PDB entry 2YPU | X-ray diffraction, 2.80 A resolution | chain A

Chain A:
Molecule: Insulin-degrading enzyme
Source organism: Homo sapiens
Notes: EC 3.4.24.56
Reference sequence: P14735 (IDE_HUMAN); residues 42-1019 here = UniProt positions 42-1019
Chain sequence (990 residues; each row starts with the number of its first residue):
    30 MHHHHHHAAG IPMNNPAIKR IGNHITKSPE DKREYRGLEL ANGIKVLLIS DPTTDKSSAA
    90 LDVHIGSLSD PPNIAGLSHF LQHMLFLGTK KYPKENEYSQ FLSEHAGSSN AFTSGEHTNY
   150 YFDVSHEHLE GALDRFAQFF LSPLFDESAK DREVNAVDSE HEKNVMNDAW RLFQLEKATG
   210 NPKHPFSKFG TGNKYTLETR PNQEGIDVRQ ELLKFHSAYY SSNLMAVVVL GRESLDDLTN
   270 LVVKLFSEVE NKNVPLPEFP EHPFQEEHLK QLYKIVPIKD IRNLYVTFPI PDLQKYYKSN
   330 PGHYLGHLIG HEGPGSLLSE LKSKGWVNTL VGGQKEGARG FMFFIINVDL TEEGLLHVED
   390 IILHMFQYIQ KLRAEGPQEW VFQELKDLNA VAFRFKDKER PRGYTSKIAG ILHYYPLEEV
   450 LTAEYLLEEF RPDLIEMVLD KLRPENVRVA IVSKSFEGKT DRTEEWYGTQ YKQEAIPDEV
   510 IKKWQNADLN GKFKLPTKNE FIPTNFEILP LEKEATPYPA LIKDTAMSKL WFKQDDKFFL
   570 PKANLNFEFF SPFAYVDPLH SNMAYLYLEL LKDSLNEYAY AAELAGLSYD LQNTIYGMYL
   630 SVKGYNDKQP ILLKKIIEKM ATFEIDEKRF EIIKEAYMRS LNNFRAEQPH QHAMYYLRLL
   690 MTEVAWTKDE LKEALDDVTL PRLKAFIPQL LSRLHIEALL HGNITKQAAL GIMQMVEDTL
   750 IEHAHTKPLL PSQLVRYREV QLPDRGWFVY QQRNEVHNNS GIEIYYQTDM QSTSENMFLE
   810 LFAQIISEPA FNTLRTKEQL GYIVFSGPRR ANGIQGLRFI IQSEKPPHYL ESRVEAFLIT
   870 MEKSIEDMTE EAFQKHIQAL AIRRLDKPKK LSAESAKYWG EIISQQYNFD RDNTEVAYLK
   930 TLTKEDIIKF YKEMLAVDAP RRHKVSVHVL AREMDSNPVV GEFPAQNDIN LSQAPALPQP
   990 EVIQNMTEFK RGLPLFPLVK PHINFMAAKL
Disordered / not traced: 30-42, 965-977, 1012-1019
Sequence notes: expression tag (30-41); engineered mutation Leu-110 (Cys in P14735), Gln-111 (Glu in P14735), Ser-171 (Cys in P14735), Ala-178 (Cys in P14735), Val-257 (Cys in P14735), Leu-414 (Cys in P14735), Asn-573 (Cys in P14735), Ser-590 (Cys in P14735), Ser-789 (Cys in P14735), Ala-812 (Cys in P14735), Ala-819 (Cys in P14735), Ser-904 (Cys in P14735), Asn-966 (Cys in P14735), Ala-974 (Cys in P14735)
Swiss-Prot annotation at these positions:
  - motif: Glu-853 to Tyr-858 (SlyX motif)
  - binding site (Zn(2+)): His-108, His-112, Glu-189
  - binding site (substrate): His-336 to Gly-342, Leu-359 to Gln-363
  - binding site (ATP): Arg-429, Asp-895 to Ser-901
  - modified residue (N6-succinyllysine): Lys-192, Lys-697
  - mutagenesis: Ser-132 (S132C: Increases catalytic rate towards INS and amyloid; when associated with C-817), Asn-184 (N184C: Increases catalytic rate towards INS and amyloid; when associated with C-828), Pro-286 (P286G: Reduced enzyme activity), Gly-366 to Gly-369 (Reduced enzyme activity), Asp-426 (D426C: Increases catalytic rate towards INS and amyloid; when associated with C-899), Tyr-496 (Y496A: Strongly reduced enzyme activity), Phe-530 (F530A: Strongly increased enzyme activity), Arg-767 (R767A: Decreases dimerization. No effect on degradation of ANP. Retains the ability to degrade an aberrant form of ANP, when in the presence of both ANP and the aberrant ANP), Glu-817 (E817C: Increases catalytic rate towards INS and amyloid; when associated with C-132), Gln-828 (Q828C: Increases catalytic rate towards INS and amyloid; when associated with C-184), Tyr-831 (Y831F: No effect on catalytic activity), Lys-899 (K899C: Increases catalytic rate towards INS and amyloid; when associated with C-426)
Ion coordination: Zn2+: His-108, His-112, Glu-189
Residues lining bound ligands: compound 41367 (I41; 2-[[2-[[(2S)-3-(3H-imidazol-4-yl)-1-methoxy-1-oxo-propan-2-yl]amino]-2-oxo-ethyl]-(phenylmethyl)amino]ethanoic acid): His-332, Gly-335, His-336, Gly-339, Glu-341, Leu-359, Val-360, Gly-361, Gly-362, Gln-363, Ile-374, Tyr-609

Summary:
Ligands of chain A: compound 41367. The Zn2+ site is built by His-108, His-112 and Glu-189. Curated annotation
(UniProt) lists 3 Zn2+-binding residues, 12 substrate-binding residues, 8 ATP-binding residues and 15
mutagenesis sites.
Chain A is Insulin-degrading enzyme (Homo sapiens); the structure, human insulin degrading enzyme E111Q in
complex with inhibitor compound 41367, was determined by X-ray diffraction (same publication as 4GS8, 4GSC,
4DWK, 4DTT and 3QZ2).
